Entry 1BI7 (X-ray diffraction, 3.40 A resolution); this record covers chains A and B.

Chain A:
Name: Cyclin-dependent kinase 6
Organism: Homo sapiens
Notes: EC 2.7.1.-
Reference sequence: Q00534 (CDK6_HUMAN); residue numbers follow UniProt; this construct covers 1-326
Chain sequence (326 residues; numbered 1 to 326; the number before each row is that of its first residue):
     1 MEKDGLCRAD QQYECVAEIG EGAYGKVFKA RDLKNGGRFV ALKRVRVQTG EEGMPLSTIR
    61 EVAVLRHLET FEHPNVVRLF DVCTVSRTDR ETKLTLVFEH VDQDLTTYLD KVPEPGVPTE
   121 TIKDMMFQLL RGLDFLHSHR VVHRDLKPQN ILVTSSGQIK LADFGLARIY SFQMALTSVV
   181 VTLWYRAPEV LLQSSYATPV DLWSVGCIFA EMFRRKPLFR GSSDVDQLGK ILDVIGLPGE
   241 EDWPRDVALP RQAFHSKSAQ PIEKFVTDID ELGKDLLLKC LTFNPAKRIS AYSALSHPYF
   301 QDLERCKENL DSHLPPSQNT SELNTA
Disordered / not traced: 1-9, 49-71, 302-326
Curated features (UniProtKB/Swiss-Prot):
  - active site: Asp145 (Proton acceptor)
  - binding site (ATP): Ile19 to Val27, Lys43
  - modified residue: Met1 (N-acetylmethionine), Tyr13 (Phosphotyrosine), Tyr24 (Phosphotyrosine), Thr49 (Phosphothreonine), Thr70 (Phosphothreonine), Thr177 (Phosphothreonine), Lys264 (N6-acetyllysine), Thr325 (Phosphothreonine)

Chain B:
Name: Multiple tumor suppressor
Organism: Homo sapiens
Reference sequence: P42771 (CDN2A_HUMAN); numbering as in UniProt (aligned over 1-156)
Chain sequence (156 residues; numbered 1 to 156; the number before each row is that of its first residue):
     1 MEPAAGSSME PSADWLATAA ARGRVEEVRA LLEAGANPNA PNSYGRRPIQ VMMMGSARVA
    61 ELLLLHGAEP NCADPATLTR PVHDAAREGF LDTLVVLHRA GARLDVRDAW GRLPVDLAEE
   121 LGHRDVARYL RAAAGGTRGS NHARIDAAEG PSDIPD
Disordered / not traced: 1-9, 135-156
Construct notes: conflict Asn37 (Leu in P42771)
Curated features (UniProtKB/Swiss-Prot):
  - modified residue: Met1 (N-acetylmethionine), Ser7 (Phosphoserine), Ser8 (Phosphoserine), Ser140 (Phosphoserine), Ser152 (Phosphoserine)

Interface between chain A and chain B:
Pairs across the interface (60):
  Glu14(A) with Arg46(B), salt bridge; Ala76(B)
  Cys15(A) with Tyr44(B)
  Val16(A) with Asn42(B), hydrogen bond (backbone-side chain); Tyr44(B); Arg46(B); Val51(B)
  Ala17(A) with Asn42(B); Val51(B), hydrophobic
  Glu18(A) with Thr18(B); Tyr44(B)
  Ile19(A) with Arg22(B)
  Phe28(A) with Tyr44(B)
  Lys29(A) with Val51(B), hydrogen bond (side chain-backbone); Met52(B), hydrogen bond (side chain-backbone)
  Arg31(A) with Asp74(B), salt bridge; Thr77(B), hydrogen bond; Thr79(B), hydrogen bond; Asp84(B), salt bridge; Arg87(B)
  Leu33(A) with Thr77(B); Trp110(B)
  Asn35(A) with Trp110(B)
  Gly36(A) with Thr79(B); Arg87(B), hydrogen bond (backbone-side chain); Trp110(B)
  Gly37(A) with Thr77(B); Arg87(B); Trp110(B)
  Arg38(A) with Arg87(B)
  Phe39(A) with Gln50(B); Asp84(B)
  His100(A) with Glu88(B)
  Asp102(A) with Met52(B); Met53(B); Met54(B), hydrogen bond (side chain-backbone); Glu88(B); Phe90(B)
  Gln103(A) with Met53(B); Gly55(B); Phe90(B)
  Asp104(A) with Arg24(B), salt bridge; Met53(B)
  Thr106(A) with Arg24(B)
  Thr107(A) with Met53(B); Gly55(B); Ser56(B)
  Asp110(A) with Arg58(B), salt bridge
  Lys111(A) with Asp92(B), salt bridge
  Gln149(A) with Arg22(B); Arg24(B)
  Ser155(A) with Glu88(B), hydrogen bond (side chain-backbone); Gly89(B); Phe90(B); His123(B)
  Leu166(A) with Arg22(B)
  Ala167(A) with Arg22(B), hydrogen bond (backbone-side chain)
  Arg168(A) with Arg22(B); Arg24(B); Glu27(B), salt bridge
Interface residues without a listed pair, chain A (31 interface residues in all): Arg44, Thr154, Ile169
Interface residues without a listed pair, chain B (30 interface residues in all): Ala21, Gly23, Asp108

In short:
Chain A and chain B form an interface of 31 and 30 residues respectively, with 9 hydrogen bonds and 7 salt
bridges. Polar contacts include Glu14(A)-Arg46(B), Arg31(A)-Asp74(B) and Arg31(A)-Asp84(B). From UniProt:
active-site residue Asp145(A) and 10 ATP-binding residues on chain A.
Here chain A is Cyclin-dependent kinase 6 and chain B is Multiple tumor suppressor, both from Homo sapiens.
Entry 1BI7 (Mechanism of G1 cyclin dependent kinase inhibition from the structure of the CDK6-P16INK4A tumor
suppressor complex) was determined by X-ray diffraction (same publication as 1BI8).
